PDB entry 1JD2 | X-ray diffraction, 3.00 A resolution | chains L and M of the 30 polymer chains in the assembly

== Chain L ==
Molecule: Proteasome component C5
Source organism: Saccharomyces cerevisiae
Notes: EC 3.4.99.46
UniProtKB: P23724 (PSB1_YEAST); the construct lacks a stretch of the UniProt sequence and is renumbered around it, so the offset changes along the chain: -9 to -1 = UniProt 20-28; 1-70 = UniProt 29-98; 71-106 = UniProt 100-135; 107-144 = UniProt 138-175; 2 more segments
Sequence (222 residues; numbered -9 to 194 plus 20 insertion-coded residues; 2 numbers in that range are skipped by the numbering (no residue carries them; nothing is unmodelled there); the number before each row is that of its first residue; a row labelled like 106A-106B holds insertion residues (106A, then the next letters in order); numbers below 1 keep their minus sign (Gln-9 is residue -9)):
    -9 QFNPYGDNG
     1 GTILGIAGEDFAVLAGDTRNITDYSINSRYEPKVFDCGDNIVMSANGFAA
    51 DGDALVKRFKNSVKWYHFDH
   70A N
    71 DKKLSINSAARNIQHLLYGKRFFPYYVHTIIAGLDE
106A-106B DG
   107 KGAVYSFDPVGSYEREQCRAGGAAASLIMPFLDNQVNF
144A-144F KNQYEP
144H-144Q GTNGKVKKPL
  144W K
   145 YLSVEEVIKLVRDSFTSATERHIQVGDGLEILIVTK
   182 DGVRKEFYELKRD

== Chain M ==
Molecule: Proteasome component PRE4
Source organism: Saccharomyces cerevisiae
Notes: EC 3.4.99.46
UniProtKB: P30657 (PSB4_YEAST); the construct lacks a stretch of the UniProt sequence and is renumbered around it, so the offset changes along the chain: -8 to -1 = UniProt 34-41; 1-70 = UniProt 42-111; 74-92 = UniProt 120-138; 93-105 = UniProt 141-153; 3 more segments
Sequence (233 residues; each row starts with the number of its first residue; note: 6 numbers in that range are skipped by the numbering (no residue carries them; nothing is unmodelled there); a row labelled like 71B-71D holds insertion residues (71B, then the next letters in order); numbers below 1 keep their minus sign (Thr-8 is residue -8)):
    -8 TQQPIVTG
     1 TSVISMKYDNGVIIAADNLGSYGSLLRFNGVERLIPVGDNTVVGISGDIS
    51 DMQHIERLLKDLVTENAYDN
   69A P
   69C L
   70A A
   71A D
    72 A
71B-71D EEA
    74 LEPSYIFEYLATVMYQRRS
92A-92B KM
    93 NPLWNAIIVAGVQ
105A-105B SN
   106 GDQFLRYVNLLGVTYSSPTLATGFGAHMANPLLRKV
141A-141G VDRESDI
   144 PKTTVQVAEEAIVNAMRVLYYRDARSSRNFSLAIIDKN
  181A T
   183 GLTFKKNLQVENMKWDFAKDIKGYGTQKI

== Chain L / chain M interface ==
Contacting residue pairs (34):
  Phe-8(L) with Leu115(M), hydrophobic; Leu116(M), hydrophobic
  Asn-7(L) with Leu116(M)
  Pro-6(L) with Arg91(M), hydrogen bond (backbone-side chain)
  Tyr-5(L) with Leu116(M)
  Asn-2(L) with Val118(M)
  Asn20(L) with Tyr120(M)
  Ser25(L) with His132(M), hydrogen bond
  Ile26(L) with Arg139(M), hydrogen bond (backbone-side chain)
  Asn27(L) with Tyr120(M), hydrogen bond; Ser122(M)
  Ser28(L) with Ser121(M), hydrogen bond (side chain-backbone); Ser122(M)
  Tyr30(L) with Ser121(M)
  Glu31(L) with Arg111(M), salt bridge; Tyr120(M); Ser121(M), hydrogen bond (side chain-backbone)
  Phe48(L) with Leu116(M); Val118(M), hydrophobic
  Ala50(L) with Tyr88(M), hydrophobic; Leu116(M); Gly117(M); Val118(M)
  Asp51(L) with Tyr88(M), hydrogen bond; Arg91(M), salt bridge
  Asp53(L) with Arg111(M), salt bridge; Thr119(M), hydrogen bond
  Lys57(L) with Glu81(M), salt bridge; Thr85(M)
  Phe93(L) with Arg91(M); Ser92(M)
  Glu190(L) with Arg141C(M), salt bridge
  Arg193(L) with Asp141B(M), salt bridge; Arg141C(M)
Interface residues without a listed pair, chain L (24 interface residues in all): Gly-4, Ala49, Ala54, Tyr95
Interface residues without a listed pair, chain M (22 interface residues in all): Met92B, Pro94, Trp96, Asn135

== Overview ==
24 residues of chain L face 22 of chain M across their interface, with 8 hydrogen bonds and 6 salt bridges.
Polar pairs include Glu31(L)-Arg111(M), Asp51(L)-Arg91(M) and Asp53(L)-Arg111(M).
Chain L is Proteasome component C5 and chain M is Proteasome component PRE4, both from Saccharomyces
cerevisiae; the structure, Crystal Structure of the yeast 20S Proteasome:TMC-95A complex: A non-covalent
Proteasome Inhibitor, was determined by X-ray diffraction.
